PDB entry 4OIN | X-ray diffraction, 2.80 A resolution | chains B and D of the 9 polymer chains in the assembly

# Chain B
Protein: DNA-directed RNA polymerase subunit alpha
Source organism: Thermus thermophilus
Notes: EC 2.7.7.6
Reference sequence: Q5SHR6 (RPOA_THET8); residues 1-315 here = UniProt positions 1-315
Chain sequence (315 residues; each row starts with the number of its first residue):
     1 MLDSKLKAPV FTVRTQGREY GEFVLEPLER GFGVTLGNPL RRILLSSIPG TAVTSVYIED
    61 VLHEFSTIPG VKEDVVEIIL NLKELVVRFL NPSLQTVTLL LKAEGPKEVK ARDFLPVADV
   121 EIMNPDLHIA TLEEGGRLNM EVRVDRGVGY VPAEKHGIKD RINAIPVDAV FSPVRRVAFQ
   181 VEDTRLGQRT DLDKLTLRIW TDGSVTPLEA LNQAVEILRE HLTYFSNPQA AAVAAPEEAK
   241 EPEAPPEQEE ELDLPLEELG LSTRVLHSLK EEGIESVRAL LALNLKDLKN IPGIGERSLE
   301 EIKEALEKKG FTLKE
Disordered / not traced: 1, 229-315
Bound ions: Mg2+: Asp191, Asp193

# Chain D
Protein: DNA-directed RNA polymerase subunit beta'
Source organism: Thermus thermophilus
Notes: EC 2.7.7.6
Reference sequence: Q8RQE8 (RPOC_THET8); residue numbers follow UniProt; this construct covers 1-1524
Chain sequence (1524 residues; numbered 1 to 1524; the number before each row is that of its first residue):
     1 MKKEVRKVRI ALASPEKIRS WSYGEVEKPE TINYRTLKPE RDGLFDERIF GPIKDYECAC
    61 GKYKRQRFEG KVCERCGVEV TKSIVRRYRM GHIELATPAA HIWFVKDVPS KIGTLLDLSA
   121 TELEQVLYFS KYIVLDPKGA ILNGVPVEKR QLLTDEEYRE LRYGKQETYP LPPGVDALVK
   181 DGEEVVKGQE LAPGVVSRLD GVALYRFPRR VRVEYVKKER AGLRLPLAAW VEKEAYKPGE
   241 ILAELPEPYL FRAEEEGVVE LKELEEGAFL VLRREDEPVA TYFLPVGMTP LVVHGEIVEK
   301 GQPLAEAKGL LRMPRQVRAA QVEAEEEGET VYLTLFLEWT EPKDYRVQPH MNVVVPEGAR
   361 VEAGDKIVAA IDPEEEVIAE AEGVVHLHEP ASILVVKARV YPFEDDVEVS TGDRVAPGDV
   421 LADGGKVKSD VYGRVEVDLV RNVVRVVESY DIDARMGAEA IQQLLKELDL EALEKELLEE
   481 MKHPSRARRA KARKRLEVVR AFLDSGNRPE WMILEAVPVL PPDLRPMVQV DGGRFATSDL
   541 NDLYRRLINR NNRLKKLLAQ GAPEIIIRNE KRMLQEAVDA LLDNGRRGAP VTNPGSDRPL
   601 RSLTDILSGK QGRFRQNLLG KRVDYSGRSV IVVGPQLKLH QCGLPKRMAL ELFKPFLLKK
   661 MEEKGIAPNV KAARRMLERQ RDIKDEVWDA LEEVIHGKVV LLNRAPTLHR LGIQAFQPVL
   721 VEGQSIQLHP LVCEAFNADF DGDQMAVHVP LSSFAQAEAR IQMLSAHNLL SPASGEPLAK
   781 PSRDIILGLY YITQVRKEKK GAGLEFATPE EALAAHERGE VALNAPIKVA GRETSVGRLK
   841 YVFANPDEAL LAVAHGIVDL QDVVTVRYMG KRLETSPGRI LFARIVAEAV EDEKVAWELI
   901 QLDVPQEKNS LKDLVYQAFL RLGMEKTARL LDALKYYGFT FSTTSGITIG IDDAVIPEEK
   961 KQYLEEADRK LLQIEQAYEM GFLTDRERYD QILQLWTETT EKVTQAVFKN FEENYPFNPL
  1021 YVMAQSGARG NPQQIRQLCG LRGLMQKPSG ETFEVPVRSS FREGLTVLEY FISSHGARKG
  1081 GADTALRTAD SGYLTRKLVD VTHEIVVREA DCGTTNYISV PLFQPDEVTR SLRLRKRADI
  1141 EAGLYGRVLA REVEVLGVRL EEGRYLSMDD VHLLIKAAEA GEIQEVPVRS PLTCQTRYGV
  1201 CQKCYGYDLS MARPVSIGEA VGIVAAQSIG EPGTQLTMRT FHTGGVAGAA DITQGLPRVI
  1261 ELFEARRPKA KAVISEIDGV VRIEETEEKL SVFVESEGFS KEYKLPKEAR LLVKDGDYVE
  1321 AGQPLTRGAI DPHQLLEAKG PEAVERYLVE EIQKVYRAQG VKLHDKHIEI VVRQMMKYVE
  1381 VTDPGDSRLL EGQVLEKWDV EALNERLIAE GKTPVAWKPL LMGVTKSALS TKSWLSAASF
  1441 QNTTHVLTEA AIAGKKDELI GLKENVILGR LIPAGTGSDF VRFTQVVDQK TLKAIEEARK
  1501 EAVEAKERPA ARRGVKREQP GKQA
Disordered / not traced: 1-2, 1237-1251, 1503-1524
Bound ions: Zn2+ site 1: Cys58, Cys60, Cys73, Cys76; Mg2+ site 1: Asp739, Asp741, Asp743; Mg2+ site 2 near Lys840 (its only coordinating residue here); Zn2+ site 2: Cys1112, Cys1194, Cys1201, Cys1204

# Chain B / chain D interface
Residue-residue contacts (40):
  Leu45(B) - His855(D)
  Ser46(B) - His855(D)
  His63(B) - Glu810(D)
  Phe65(B) - Pro809(D)  hydrophobic
  Phe65(B) - Leu839(D)
  Asp74(B) - Arg872(D)  salt bridge
  Val76(B) - Val842(D)  hydrophobic
  Val76(B) - Arg872(D)
  Glu77(B) - Arg867(D)  salt bridge
  Glu77(B) - Arg872(D)  salt bridge
  Leu80(B) - Val842(D)
  Leu80(B) - Phe843(D)
  Leu80(B) - Ala844(D)
  Leu80(B) - Arg867(D)
  Asn81(B) - Arg867(D)  hydrogen bond
  Lys83(B) - Val842(D)  hydrogen bond (side chain-backbone)
  Lys83(B) - Glu848(D)  salt bridge
  Glu84(B) - Ala844(D)
  Glu84(B) - Asn845(D)  hydrogen bond
  Glu84(B) - Arg867(D)  salt bridge
  Gly149(B) - His855(D)
  Tyr150(B) - Phe843(D)
  Tyr150(B) - Glu848(D)  hydrogen bond
  Tyr150(B) - Ala852(D)  hydrophobic
  Tyr150(B) - His855(D)
  Tyr150(B) - Ile857(D)  hydrophobic
  Pro152(B) - Ile857(D)  hydrophobic
  Glu154(B) - Lys840(D)  salt bridge
  Val170(B) - Glu848(D)
  Val170(B) - Leu851(D)  hydrophobic
  Arg175(B) - Asp847(D)
  Arg176(B) - Arg884(D)
  Arg176(B) - Glu888(D)  salt bridge
  Arg185(B) - Asp689(D)  salt bridge
  Arg185(B) - Glu692(D)  salt bridge
  Gln188(B) - Lys646(D)
  Gln188(B) - Asp685(D)
  Gln188(B) - Trp688(D)
  Gln188(B) - Glu722(D)
  Thr190(B) - Glu722(D)
Interface residues without a listed pair, chain B (26 interface residues in all): Asp168, Ser172, Phe179, Gly187, Arg198
Interface residues without a listed pair, chain D (26 interface residues in all): Ala854, Tyr936

# Overview
Chain B and chain D each contribute 26 residues to their interface, with 4 hydrogen bonds and 9 salt bridges.
Among the polar pairs are Asp74(B)-Arg872(D), Glu77(B)-Arg867(D) and Glu77(B)-Arg872(D). Asp191(B) and
Asp193(B) form the Mg2+ site.
Here chain B is DNA-directed RNA polymerase subunit alpha and chain D is DNA-directed RNA polymerase subunit
beta', both from Thermus thermophilus. Entry 4OIN (Crystal structure of Thermus thermophilus transcription
initiation complex soaked with GE23077) was determined by X-ray diffraction together with 4MQ9, 4OIO, 4OIP,
4OIQ and 4OIR from the same study.
